PDB entry 7APK | electron microscopy, 3.30 A resolution | chains B and C of the 30 polymer chains in the assembly

== Chain B ==
Molecule: THO complex subunit 2
Source organism: Homo sapiens
Reference sequence: Q8NI27 (THOC2_HUMAN); numbering as in UniProt (aligned over 1-1203)
Sequence (1226 residues; each row starts with the number of its first residue; numbers below 1 keep their minus sign (Met-22 is residue -22)):
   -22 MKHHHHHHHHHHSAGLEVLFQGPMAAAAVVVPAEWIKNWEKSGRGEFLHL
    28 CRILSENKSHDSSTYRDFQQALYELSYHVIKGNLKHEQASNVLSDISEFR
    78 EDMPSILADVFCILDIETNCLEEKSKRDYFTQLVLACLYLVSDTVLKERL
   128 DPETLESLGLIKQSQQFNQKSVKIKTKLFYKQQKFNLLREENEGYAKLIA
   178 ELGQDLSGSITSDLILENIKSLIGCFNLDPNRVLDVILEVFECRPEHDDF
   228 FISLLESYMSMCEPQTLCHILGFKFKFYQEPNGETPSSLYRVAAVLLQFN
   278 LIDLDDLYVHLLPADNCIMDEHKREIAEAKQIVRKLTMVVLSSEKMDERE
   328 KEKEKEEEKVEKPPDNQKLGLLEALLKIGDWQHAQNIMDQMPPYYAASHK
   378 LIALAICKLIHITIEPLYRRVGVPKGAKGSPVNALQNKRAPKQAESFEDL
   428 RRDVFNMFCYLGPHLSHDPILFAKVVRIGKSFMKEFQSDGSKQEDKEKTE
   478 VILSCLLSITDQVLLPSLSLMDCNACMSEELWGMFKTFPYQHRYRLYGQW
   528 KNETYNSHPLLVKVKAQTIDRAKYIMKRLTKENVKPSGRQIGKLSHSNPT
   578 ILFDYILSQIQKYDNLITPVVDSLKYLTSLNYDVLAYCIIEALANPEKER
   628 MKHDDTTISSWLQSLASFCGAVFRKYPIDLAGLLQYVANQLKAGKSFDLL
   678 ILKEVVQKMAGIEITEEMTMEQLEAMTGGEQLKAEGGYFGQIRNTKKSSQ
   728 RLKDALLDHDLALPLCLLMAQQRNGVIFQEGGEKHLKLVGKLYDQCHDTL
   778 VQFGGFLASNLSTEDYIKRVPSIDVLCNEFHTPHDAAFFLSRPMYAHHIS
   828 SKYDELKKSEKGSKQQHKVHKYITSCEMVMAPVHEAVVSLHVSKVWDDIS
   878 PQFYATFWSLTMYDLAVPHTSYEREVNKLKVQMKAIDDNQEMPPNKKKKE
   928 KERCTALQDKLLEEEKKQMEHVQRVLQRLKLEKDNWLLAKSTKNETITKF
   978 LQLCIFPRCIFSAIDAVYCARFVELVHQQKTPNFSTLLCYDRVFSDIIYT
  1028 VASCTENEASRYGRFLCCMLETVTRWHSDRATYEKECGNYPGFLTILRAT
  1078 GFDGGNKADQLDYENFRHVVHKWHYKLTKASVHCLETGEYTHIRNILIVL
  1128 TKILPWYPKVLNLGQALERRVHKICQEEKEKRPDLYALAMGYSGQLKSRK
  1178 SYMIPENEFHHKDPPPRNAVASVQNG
Unresolved in the structure: -22 to 164, 184-187, 256-262, 289-294, 308-342, 355-357, 367-368, 399-423, 464-475, 514-516, 624-635, 671-672, 688-695, 703-705, 715-722, 734-739, 750-751, 758-762, 787-853, 868-871, 885-888, 895, 909-926, 960-970, 1006-1013, 1022-1023, 1031-1033, 1055-1086, 1114-1116, 1133-1136, 1155-1159, 1176-1203
Differences from the reference sequence: initiating methionine (-22); expression tag (-21 to 0)

== Chain C ==
Molecule: THO complex subunit 3
Source organism: Homo sapiens
Reference sequence: Q96J01 (THOC3_HUMAN); numbering as in UniProt (aligned over 1-351)
Sequence (395 residues; numbered -43 to 351; the number before each row is that of its first residue; numbers below 1 keep their minus sign (Met-43 is residue -43)):
   -43 MKGSAWSHPQFEKGGGSGGGSGGSAWSHPQFEKTAGLEVLFQGPMAVPAA
     7 AMGPSALGQSGPGSMAPWCSVSSGPSRYVLGMQELFRGHSKTREFLAHSA
    57 KVHSVAWSCDGRRLASGSFDKTASVFLLEKDRLVKENNYRGHGDSVDQLC
   107 WHPSNPDLFVTASGDKTIRIWDVRTTKCIATVNTKGENINICWSPDGQTI
   157 AVGNKDDVVTFIDAKTHRSKAEEQFKFEVNEISWNNDNNMFFLTNGNGCI
   207 NILSYPELKPVQSINAHPSNCICIKFDPMGKYFATGSADALVSLWDVDEL
   257 VCVRCFSRLDWPVRTLSFSHDGKMLASASEDHFIDIAEVETGDKLWEVQC
   307 ESPTFTVAWHPKRPLLAFACDDKDGKYDSSREAGTVKLFGLPNDS
Unresolved in the structure: -43 to 25, 43-47, 328-340, 348-351
Differences from the reference sequence: initiating methionine (-43); expression tag (-42 to 0)

== Interface between chain B and chain C ==
Pairs across the interface (30):
  Tyr395(B) - Glu255(C)  hydrogen bond
  Pro446(B) - Cys258(C)
  Pro446(B) - Val259(C)
  Ile447(B) - Val257(C)  hydrophobic
  Arg454(B) - Glu255(C)
  Arg454(B) - Leu256(C)  hydrogen bond (side chain-backbone)
  Arg454(B) - Val257(C)
  Asp499(B) - Cys261(C)
  Cys500(B) - Cys258(C)
  Cys500(B) - Arg260(C)
  Cys500(B) - Cys261(C)  hydrogen bond (backbone-side chain)
  Ala502(B) - Ala222(C)
  Ala502(B) - Leu247(C)  hydrophobic
  Cys503(B) - Cys258(C)  hydrophobic
  Met504(B) - Cys258(C)  hydrophobic
  Glu506(B) - Asn221(C)
  Glu506(B) - Ala222(C)  hydrogen bond (side chain-backbone)
  Pro563(B) - Trp267(C)  hydrophobic
  Arg566(B) - Ala244(C)
  Arg566(B) - Asp245(C)
  Arg566(B) - Trp267(C)
  Arg566(B) - Pro268(C)
  Lys570(B) - Asp245(C)
  Lys570(B) - Ala246(C)  hydrogen bond (side chain-backbone)
  Lys570(B) - Leu247(C)
  Lys570(B) - Ser263(C)
  Lys570(B) - Leu265(C)  hydrogen bond (side chain-backbone)
  His573(B) - Asp245(C)  salt bridge
  His573(B) - Leu247(C)
  Tyr603(B) - Asp245(C)
Interface residues without a listed pair, chain B (17 interface residues in all): Ala450, Lys451
Interface residues without a listed pair, chain C (19 interface residues in all): Pro224, Asp266

== Overview ==
17 residues of chain B and 19 residues of chain C are in contact, with 6 hydrogen bonds and 1 salt bridge.
Polar contacts include His573(B)-Asp245(C), Tyr395(B)-Glu255(C) and Arg454(B)-Leu256(C).
Chain B is THO complex subunit 2 and chain C is THO complex subunit 3, both from Homo sapiens; the structure,
Structure of the human THO - UAP56 complex, was determined by electron microscopy.
